5AVC - chains A and I of the 10 polymer chains in the assembly; structure by X-ray diffraction, 2.40 A resolution.

[Chain A]
Molecule: Histone H3.1
Source organism: Homo sapiens
UniProtKB: P68431 (H31_HUMAN); residues 0-135 here correspond to UniProt positions 1-136 (UniProt number = residue number + 1)
Amino-acid sequence (139 residues; row label = number of the first residue in the row; numbers below 1 keep their minus sign (Gly-3 is residue -3)):
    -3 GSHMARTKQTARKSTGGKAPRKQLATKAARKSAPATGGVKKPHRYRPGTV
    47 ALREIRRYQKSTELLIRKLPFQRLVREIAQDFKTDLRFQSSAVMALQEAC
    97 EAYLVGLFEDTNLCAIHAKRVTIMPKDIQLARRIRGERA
Unresolved in the structure: -3 to 36
Sequence notes: expression tag (-3 to -1)
Curated features (UniProtKB/Swiss-Prot):
  - modified residue: Arg2 (Asymmetric dimethylarginine), Thr3 (Phosphothreonine), Lys4 (Allysine), Gln5 (5-glutamyl dopamine), Thr6 (Phosphothreonine), Arg8 (Citrulline), Lys9 (N6,N6,N6-trimethyllysine), Ser10 (ADP-ribosylserine), Thr11 (Phosphothreonine), Lys14 (N6-(2-hydroxyisobutyryl)lysine), Arg17 (Asymmetric dimethylarginine), Lys18 (N6-(2-hydroxyisobutyryl)lysine), Lys23 (N6-(2-hydroxyisobutyryl)lysine), Arg26 (Citrulline), Lys27 (N6,N6,N6-trimethyllysine), Ser28 (ADP-ribosylserine), Lys36 (N6,N6,N6-trimethyllysine), Lys37 (N6-methyllysine), Tyr41 (Phosphotyrosine), Lys56 (N6,N6,N6-trimethyllysine) and 8 more in UniProt
  - lipidation: Lys18 (N6-decanoyllysine)

[Chain I]
Molecule: 147-nt DNA strand
Sequence (147 nucleotides; numbered -73 to 73; the number before each row is that of its first residue; numbers below 1 keep their minus sign (DA-73 is residue -73)):
   -73 ATCAATATCCACCTGCAGATACTACCAAAAGTGTATTTGGAAACTGCTCC
   -23 ATCAAAAGGCATGTTCAGCTGGAATCCAGCTGAACATGCCTTTTGATGGA
    27 GCAGTTTCCAAATACACTTTTGGTAGTATCTGCAGGTGGATATTGAT
Metal / ion sites: Mn2+ site 1: DG-35, DG-34; Mn2+ site 2 near DG-3 (its only coordinating residue here); Mn2+ site 3 near DG27 (its only coordinating residue here); Mn2+ site 4 near DG48 (its only coordinating residue here); Mn2+ site 5 near DG61 (its only coordinating residue here)

[Interface between chain A and chain I]
Residue-residue contacts (27; chain A residue first):
  Lys37(A) - DT73(I)  salt bridge to the phosphate
  Arg40(A) - DG71(I)  sugar contact
  Tyr41(A) - DT70(I)  phosphate contact
  Tyr41(A) - DG71(I)  phosphate contact
  Arg42(A) - DC-5(I)  salt bridge to the phosphate
  Arg42(A) - DG71(I)  hydrogen bond to the phosphate
  Arg42(A) - DA72(I)  salt bridge to the phosphate
  Pro43(A) - DG-6(I)  phosphate contact
  Pro43(A) - DC-5(I)  sugar contact
  Thr45(A) - DG71(I)  hydrogen bond to the phosphate
  Arg63(A) - DC-14(I)  phosphate contact
  Arg63(A) - DA-13(I)  salt bridge to the phosphate
  Arg72(A) - DA-23(I)  salt bridge to the phosphate
  Arg83(A) - DC-24(I)  base contact
  Arg83(A) - DA-23(I)  phosphate contact
  Phe84(A) - DC-24(I)  sugar contact
  Phe84(A) - DA-23(I)  hydrogen bond to the phosphate
  Gln85(A) - DC-24(I)  phosphate contact
  Ser86(A) - DC-24(I)  hydrogen bond to the phosphate
  Arg116(A) - DG-3(I)  phosphate contact
  Arg116(A) - DG-2(I)  phosphate contact
  Val117(A) - DT-4(I)  phosphate contact
  Val117(A) - DG-3(I)  hydrogen bond to the phosphate
  Thr118(A) - DT-4(I)  phosphate contact
  Thr118(A) - DG-3(I)  hydrogen bond to the phosphate
  Met120(A) - DG-3(I)  phosphate contact
  Met120(A) - DG-2(I)  phosphate contact
Interface residues without a listed pair, chain A (19 interface residues in all): Leu82, Lys115, Lys122
Interface residues without a listed pair, chain I (14 interface residues in all): DC-8

[In short]
The interface between chain A and chain I involves 19 residues on one side and 14 on the other, with 6
hydrogen bonds and 5 salt bridges. Polar pairs include Arg42(A)-DG71(I), Thr45(A)-DG71(I) and
Phe84(A)-DA-23(I). DG-35(I) and DG-34(I) form the Mn2+ site 1.
Here chain A is Histone H3.1 (Homo sapiens) and chain I is a 147-nt DNA strand. Entry 5AVC (human nucleosome
core particle) was determined by X-ray diffraction, deposited together with 5AV5, 5AV6, 5AV8, 5AV9 and 5AVB.
